Entry 4GCE (X-ray diffraction, 2.90 A resolution); this record covers chain A.

# Chain A
Molecule: Lysozyme C
Source organism: Gallus gallus
Notes: EC 3.2.1.17
Reference sequence: P00698 (LYSC_CHICK); residues 1-129 here correspond to UniProt positions 19-147 (UniProt number = residue number + 18)
Amino-acid sequence (129 residues; each row starts with the number of its first residue):
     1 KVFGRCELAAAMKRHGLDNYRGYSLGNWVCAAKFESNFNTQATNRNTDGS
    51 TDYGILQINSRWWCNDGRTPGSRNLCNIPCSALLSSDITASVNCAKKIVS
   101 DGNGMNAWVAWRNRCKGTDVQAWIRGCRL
UniProt features mapped onto this chain:
  - active site: Glu35, Asp52
  - binding site (substrate): Asp101
Disulfides: Cys6-Cys127, Cys30-Cys115, Cys64-Cys80, Cys76-Cys94
Ion coordination: Cisplatin Pt site 1 near His15 (its only coordinating residue here)
Small-molecule neighbours:
  - Cisplatin (CPT), molecule 1: Ala11, Arg14, His15, Asp87, Thr89
  - Cisplatin (CPT), molecule 2: Arg14, His15, Thr89, Val92, Asn93, Lys96

# In short
Ligands of chain A: Cisplatin. From UniProt: active-site residues Glu35 and Asp52 and substrate-binding
residue Asp101.
Chain A is Lysozyme C (Gallus gallus); the structure, Room temperature X-ray diffraction study of a 6-fold
molar excess of a cisplatin/carboplatin mixture binding to ..., was determined by X-ray diffraction, deposited
together with 4GCB, 4GCC, 4GCD and 4GCF.
